PDB entry 9HAM | electron microscopy, 5.06 A resolution (low resolution: residue-level contacts below are approximate; hydrogen-bond / salt-bridge calls are withheld) | chains A and N of the 13 polymer chains in the assembly

# Chain A
Molecule: 23S ribosomal RNA
Source organism: Escherichia coli
Sequence (2904 nucleotides; numbered 1 to 2904; the number before each row is that of its first residue):
     1 GGUUAAGCGACUAAGCGUACACGGUGGAUGCCCUGGCAGUCAGAGGCGAU
    51 GAAGGACGUGCUAAUCUGCGAUAAGCGUCGGUAAGGUGAUAUGAACCGUU
   101 AUAACCGGCGAUUUCCGAAUGGGGAAACCCAGUGUGUUUCGACACACUAU
   151 CAUUAACUGAAUCCAUAGGUUAAUGAGGCGAACCGGGGGAACUGAAACAU
   201 CUAAGUACCCCGAGGAAAAGAAAUCAACCGAGAUUCCCCCAGUAGCGGCG
   251 AGCGAACGGGGAGCAGCCCAGAGCCUGAAUCAGUGUGUGUGUUAGUGGAA
   301 GCGUCUGGAAAGGCGCGCGAUACAGGGUGACAGCCCCGUACACAAAAAUG
   351 CACAUGCUGUGAGCUCGAUGAGUAGGGCGGGACACGUGGUAUCCUGUCUG
   401 AAUAUGGGGGGACCAUCCUCCAAGGCUAAAUACUCCUGACUGACCGAUAG
   451 UGAACCAGUACCGUGAGGGAAAGGCGAAAAGAACCCCGGCGAGGGGAGUG
   501 AAAAAGAACCUGAAACCGUGUACGUACAAGCAGUGGGAGCACGCUUAGGC
   551 GUGUGACUGCGUACCUUUUGUAUAAUGGGUCAGCGACUUAUAUUCUGUAG
   601 CAAGGUUAACCGAAUAGGGGAGCCGAAGGGAAACCGAGUCUUAACUGGGC
   651 GUUAAGUUGCAGGGUAUAGACCCGAAACCCGGUGAUCUAGCCAUGGGCAG
   701 GUUGAAGGUUGGGUAACACUAACUGGAGGACCGAACCGACUAAUGUUGAA
   751 AAAUUAGCGGAUGACUUGUGGCUGGGGGUGAAAGGCCAAUCAAACCGGGA
   801 GAUAGCUGGUUCUCCCCGAAAGCUAUAUAAGUAGCGCCUCGUGAAUUCAU
   851 CUCCGGGGGUAGAGCACUGUUUCGGCAAGGGGGUCAUCCCGACUUACCAA
   901 CCCGAUGCAAACUGCGAAUACCGGAGAAUGUUAUCACGGGAGACACACGG
   951 CGGGUGCUAACGUCCGUCGUGAAGAGGGAAACAACCCAGACCGCCAGCUA
  1001 AGGUCCCAAAGUCAUGGUUAAGUGGGAAACGAUGUGGGAAGGCCCAGACA
  1051 GCCAGGAUGUUGGCUUAGAAGCAGCCAUCAUUUAAAGAAAGCGUAAUAGC
  1101 UCACUGGUCGAGUCGGCCUGCGCGGAAGAUGUAACGGGGCUAAACCAUGC
  1151 ACCGAAGCUGCGGCAGCGACGCUUAUGCGUUGUUGGGUAGGGGAGCGUUC
  1201 UGUAAGCCUGCGAAGGUGUGCUGUGAGGCAUGCUGGAGGUAUCAGAAGUG
  1251 CGAAUGCUGACAUAAGUAACGAUAAAGCGGGUGAAAAGCCCGCUCGCCGG
  1301 AAGACCAAGGGUUCCUGUCCAACGUUAAUCGGGGCAGGGUGAGUCGACCC
  1351 CUAAGGCGAGGCCGAAAGGCGUAGUCGAUGGGAAACAGGUUAAUAUUCCU
  1401 GUACUUGGUGUUACUGCGAAGGGGGGACGGAGAAGGCUAUGUUGGCCGGG
  1451 CGACGGUUGUCCCGGUUUAAGCGUGUAGGCUGGUUUUCCAGGCAAAUCCG
  1501 GAAAAUCAAGGCUGAGGCGUGAUGACGAGGCACUACGGUGCUGAAGCAAC
  1551 AAAUGCCCUGCUUCCAGGAAAAGCCUCUAAGCAUCAGGUAACAUCAAAUC
  1601 GUACCCCAAACCGACACAGGUGGUCAGGUAGAGAAUACCAAGGCGCUUGA
  1651 GAGAACUCGGGUGAAGGAACUAGGCAAAAUGGUGCCGUAACUUCGGGAGA
  1701 AGGCACGCUGAUAUGUAGGUGAGGUCCCUCGCGGAUGGAGCUGAAAUCAG
  1751 UCGAAGAUACCAGCUGGCUGCAACUGUUUAUUAAAAACACAGCACUGUGC
  1801 AAACACGAAAGUGGACGUAUACGGUGUGACGCCUGCCCGGUGCCGGAAGG
  1851 UUAAUUGAUGGGGUUAGCGCAAGCGAAGCUCUUGAUCGAAGCCCCGGUAA
  1901 ACGGCGGCCGUAACUAUAACGGUCCUAAGGUAGCGAAAUUCCUUGUCGGG
  1951 UAAGUUCCGACCUGCACGAAUGGCGUAAUGAUGGCCAGGCUGUCUCCACC
  2001 CGAGACUCAGUGAAAUUGAACUCGCUGUGAAGAUGCAGUGUACCCGCGGC
  2051 AAGACGGAAAGACCCCGUGAACCUUUACUAUAGCUUGACACUGAACAUUG
  2101 AGCCUUGAUGUGUAGGAUAGGUGGGAGGCUUUGAAGUGUGGACGCCAGUC
  2151 UGCAUGGAGCCGACCUUGAAAUACCACCCUUUAAUGUUUGAUGUUCUAAC
  2201 GUUGACCCGUAAUCCGGGUUGCGGACAGUGUCUGGUGGGUAGUUUGACUG
  2251 GGGCGGUCUCCUCCUAAAGAGUAACGGAGGAGCACGAAGGUUGGCUAAUC
  2301 CUGGUCGGACAUCAGGAGGUUAGUGCAAUGGCAUAAGCCAGCUUGACUGC
  2351 GAGCGUGACGGCGCGAGCAGGUGCGAAAGCAGGUCAUAGUGAUCCGGUGG
  2401 UUCUGAAUGGAAGGGCCAUCGCUCAACGGAUAAAAGGUACUCCGGGGAUA
  2451 ACAGGCUGAUACCGCCCAAGAGUUCAUAUCGACGGCGGUGUUUGGCACCU
  2501 CGAUGUCGGCUCAUCACAUCCUGGGGCUGAAGUAGGUCCCAAGGGUAUGG
  2551 CUGUUCGCCAUUUAAAGUGGUACGCGAGCUGGGUUUAGAACGUCGUGAGA
  2601 CAGUUCGGUCCCUAUCUGCCGUGGGCGCUGGAGAACUGAGGGGGGCUGCU
  2651 CCUAGUACGAGAGGACCGGAGUGGACGCAUCACUGGUGUUCGGGUUGUCA
  2701 UGCCAAUGGCACUGCCCGGUAGCUAAAUGCGGAAGAGAUAAGUGCUGAAA
  2751 GCAUCUAAGCACGAAACUUGCCCCGAGAUGAGUUCUCCCUGACCCUUUAA
  2801 GGGUCCUGAAGGAACGUUGAAGACGACGACGUUGAUAGGCCGGGUGUGUA
  2851 AGCGCAGCGAUGCGUUGAGCUAACCGGUACUAAUGAACCGUGAGGCUUAA
  2901 CCUU
Not modelled in the structure: 685-793, 865-914, 1032-1122, 1687-1701, 1769-1983, 2054-2607, 2904
Construct notes: conflict A827 (U3587572 in 1897866982), A830 (G3587569 in 1897866982)

# Chain N
Protein: Large ribosomal subunit protein bL17
Source organism: Escherichia coli
UniProtKB: P0AG44 (RL17_ECOLI); residue numbers follow UniProt; this construct covers 1-120
Chain sequence (120 residues; numbered 1 to 120; the number before each row is that of its first residue):
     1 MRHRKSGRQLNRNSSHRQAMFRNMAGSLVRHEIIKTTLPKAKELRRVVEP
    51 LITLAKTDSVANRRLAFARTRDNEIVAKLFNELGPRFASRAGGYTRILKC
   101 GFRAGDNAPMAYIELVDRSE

# How chain A and chain N interact
Contacting residue pairs (112):
  A1275(A) / Asn-13(N)
  A1275(A) / His-16(N)
  A1275(A) / Ala-19(N)
  A1276(A) / Arg-12(N)
  A1276(A) / His-16(N)
  G1277(A) / Met-20(N)
  G1277(A) / Met-24(N)
  C1278(A) / Met-24(N)
  C1278(A) / Ser-27(N)
  C1278(A) / His-31(N)
  C1278(A) / Ile-34(N)
  C1278(A) / Thr-36(N)
  G1279(A) / His-31(N)
  G1279(A) / Ile-33(N)
  G1279(A) / Ile-34(N)
  G1279(A) / Lys-35(N)
  A1287(A) / Arg-103(N)
  A1287(A) / Gly-105(N)
  A1287(A) / Asp-106(N)
  U1294(A) / Asn-23(N)
  U1294(A) / Arg-71(N)
  U1294(A) / Asp-72(N)
  C1295(A) / Asn-23(N)
  C1295(A) / Arg-71(N)
  A1453(A) / Arg-63(N)
  A1453(A) / Asn-73(N)
  A1453(A) / Glu-74(N)
  A1453(A) / Ala-77(N)
  C1454(A) / Val-60(N)
  C1454(A) / Arg-63(N)
  C1454(A) / Arg-64(N)
  C1454(A) / Asn-73(N)
  G1455(A) / Val-60(N)
  U1648(A) / Asp-106(N)
  G1649(A) / Arg-103(N)
  G1649(A) / Asp-106(N)
  A1650(A) / Asn-11(N)
  A1650(A) / Arg-12(N)
  A1650(A) / Pro-39(N)
  A1650(A) / Lys-40(N)
  G1651(A) / Leu-10(N)
  G1651(A) / Asn-11(N)
  G1651(A) / Pro-39(N)
  G1651(A) / Lys-40(N)
  A1652(A) / Arg-8(N)
  A1652(A) / Gln-9(N)
  A1652(A) / Leu-10(N)
  G1653(A) / Lys-5(N)
  G1653(A) / Arg-8(N)
  G1653(A) / Gln-9(N)
  G1653(A) / Asn-11(N)
  A1654(A) / Met-1(N)
  A1655(A) / Met-1(N)
  G2002(A) / Asn-13(N)
  G2002(A) / Ser-14(N)
  A2009(A) / Asp-106(N)
  A2009(A) / Asn-107(N)
  U2690(A) / Ser-6(N)
  U2690(A) / Ser-14(N)
  A2700(A) / Arg-71(N)
  U2701(A) / Phe-67(N)
  A2705(A) / Arg-64(N)
  A2706(A) / Arg-64(N)
  U2707(A) / Arg-64(N)
  U2707(A) / Ala-68(N)
  U2707(A) / Arg-71(N)
  G2708(A) / Ala-68(N)
  G2708(A) / Arg-71(N)
  G2709(A) / Arg-22(N)
  A2721(A) / Arg-4(N)
  G2722(A) / Met-1(N)
  G2722(A) / His-3(N)
  G2722(A) / Arg-4(N)
  C2723(A) / Met-1(N)
  C2723(A) / His-3(N)
  G2816(A) / Lys-99(N)
  U2817(A) / Lys-42(N)
  U2818(A) / Lys-42(N)
  U2818(A) / Arg-45(N)
  A2820(A) / Arg-2(N)
  A2820(A) / His-3(N)
  A2820(A) / Arg-4(N)
  A2821(A) / Arg-2(N)
  G2822(A) / Arg-2(N)
  G2838(A) / Arg-46(N)
  G2838(A) / Glu-49(N)
  G2838(A) / Gly-92(N)
  G2838(A) / Gly-93(N)
  G2839(A) / Arg-46(N)
  G2839(A) / Glu-49(N)
  G2839(A) / Thr-53(N)
  G2839(A) / Ala-91(N)
  G2839(A) / Gly-92(N)
  G2839(A) / Tyr-94(N)
  C2840(A) / Thr-53(N)
  C2840(A) / Ala-91(N)
  A2850(A) / Ala-61(N)
  A2851(A) / Arg-64(N)
  A2872(A) / Ser-6(N)
  A2873(A) / Arg-4(N)
  A2873(A) / Lys-5(N)
  A2873(A) / Ser-6(N)
  C2874(A) / Arg-4(N)
  C2875(A) / Arg-4(N)
  C2880(A) / Arg-90(N)
  C2880(A) / Ala-91(N)
  C2880(A) / Gly-92(N)
  C2880(A) / Gly-93(N)
  U2881(A) / Gly-93(N)
  U2881(A) / Thr-95(N)
  U2881(A) / Arg-96(N)
  A2882(A) / Arg-96(N)
Also at the interface, not in a pair above, chain A (59 interface residues in all): A1285, A1286, G1288, C2008, U2689, C2710, G2819, G2852, A2883
Also at the interface, not in a pair above, chain N (61 interface residues in all): Gly-7, Ser-15, Arg-17, Pro-50, Ala-104, Val-116

# In short
Chain A and chain N form an interface of 59 and 61 residues respectively.
Chain A is 23S ribosomal RNA and chain N is Large ribosomal subunit protein bL17, both from Escherichia coli;
the structure, C_(L29)-/(L22)- precursor supplemented with Api137, was determined by electron microscopy (same
publication as 9H3K, 9H3L and 9HAL).
